Entry 8HFM (X-ray diffraction, 2.41 A resolution); this record covers chain A.

Chain A:
Protein: L-cysteine:1D-myo-inositol 2-amino-2-deoxy-alpha-D-glucopyranoside ligase
Source organism: Mycolicibacterium smegmatis
Notes: EC 6.3.1.13
Reference sequence: A0QZY0 (MSHC_MYCS2); residues 1-412 here = UniProt positions 1-412
Amino-acid sequence (413 residues; row label = number of the first residue in the row; numbering starts at 0):
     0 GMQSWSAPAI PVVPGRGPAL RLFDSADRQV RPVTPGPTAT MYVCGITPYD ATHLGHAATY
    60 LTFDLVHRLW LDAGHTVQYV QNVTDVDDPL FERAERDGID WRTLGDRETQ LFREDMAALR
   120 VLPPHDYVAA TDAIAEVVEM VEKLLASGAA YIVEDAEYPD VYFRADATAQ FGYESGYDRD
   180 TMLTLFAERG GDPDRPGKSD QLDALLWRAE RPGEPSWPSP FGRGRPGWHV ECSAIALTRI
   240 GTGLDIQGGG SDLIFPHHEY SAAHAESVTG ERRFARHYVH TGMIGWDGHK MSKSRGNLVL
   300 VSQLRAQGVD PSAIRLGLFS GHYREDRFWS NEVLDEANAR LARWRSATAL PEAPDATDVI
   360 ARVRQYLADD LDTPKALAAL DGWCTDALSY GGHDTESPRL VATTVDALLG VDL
Not modelled in the structure: 0, 88-95
Sequence notes: expression tag (0)
Metal / ion sites: Zn2+: Cys43, Cys231, His256; Ca2+ near Asp71 (its only coordinating residue here)
Curated features (UniProtKB/Swiss-Prot):
  - motif: Ile45 to His55 ('HIGH' region), Glu187 to Pro192 ('ERGGDP' region), Lys289 to Ser293 ('KMSKS' region)
  - binding site (L-cysteinyl-5'-AMP): Cys43 to Thr46, Thr58, Asn81 to Thr83, Trp227, Gly249 to Asp251, Ile283
  - binding site (Zn(2+)): Cys43, Cys231, His256
  - mutagenesis: Thr46 (T46V: 100-fold decrease in catalytic turnover), His55 (H55A: 40-fold decrease in catalytic turnover), Thr83 (T83V: Almost no effect), Trp227 (W227F/H: 100-fold decrease in catalytic turnover), Asp251 (D251A: 1200-fold decfrease in catalytic turnover; D251N: 400-fold decrease in catalytic turnover)
From the paper describing this entry:
  - conformationally variable residues (loop rearrangement, order/disorder transition, side-chain flip): Thr46 to His52, Pro88 to Arg95

Overview:
The Zn2+ site is built by Cys43, Cys231 and His256. UniProt lists 13 L-cysteinyl-5'-AMP-binding residues, 3
Zn2+-binding residues and 5 mutagenesis sites. From the paper: conformational variability at Thr46 and Pro88.
Chain A is L-cysteine:1D-myo-inositol 2-amino-2-deoxy-alpha-D-glucopyranoside ligase (Mycolicibacterium
smegmatis); the structure, Crystal Structure of Mycobacterium smegmatis MshC, was determined by X-ray
diffraction (same publication as 8HFN and 8HFO).
